7YVQ - chains D and H of the 8 polymer chains in the assembly; structure by electron microscopy, 3.18 A resolution.

# Chain D
Protein: ADP-ribosylating binary toxin binding subunit CdtB
Source organism: Clostridioides difficile
UniProt: A8DS70 (A8DS70_CLODI); residue numbers follow UniProt; this construct covers 202-876
Sequence (675 residues; each row starts with the number of its first residue):
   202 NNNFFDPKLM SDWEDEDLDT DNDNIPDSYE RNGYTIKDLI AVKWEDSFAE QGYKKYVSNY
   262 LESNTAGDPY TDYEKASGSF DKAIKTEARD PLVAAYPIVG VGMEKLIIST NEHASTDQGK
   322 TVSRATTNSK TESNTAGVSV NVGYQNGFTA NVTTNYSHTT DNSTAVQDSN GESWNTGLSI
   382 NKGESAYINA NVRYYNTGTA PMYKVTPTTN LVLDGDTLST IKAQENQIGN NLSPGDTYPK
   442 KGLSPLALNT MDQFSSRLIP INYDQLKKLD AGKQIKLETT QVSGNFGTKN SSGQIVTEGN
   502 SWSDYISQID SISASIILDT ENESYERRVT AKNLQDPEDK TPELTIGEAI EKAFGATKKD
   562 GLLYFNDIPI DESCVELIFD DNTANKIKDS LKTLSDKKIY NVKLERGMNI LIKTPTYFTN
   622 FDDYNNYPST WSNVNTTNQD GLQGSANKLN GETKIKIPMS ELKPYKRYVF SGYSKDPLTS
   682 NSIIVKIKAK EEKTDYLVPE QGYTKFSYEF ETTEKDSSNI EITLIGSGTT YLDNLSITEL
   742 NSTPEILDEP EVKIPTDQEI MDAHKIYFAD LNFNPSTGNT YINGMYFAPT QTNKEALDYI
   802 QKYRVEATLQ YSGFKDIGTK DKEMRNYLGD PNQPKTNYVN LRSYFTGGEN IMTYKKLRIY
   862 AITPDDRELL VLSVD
Unresolved in the structure: 202-213, 332-363, 743-876
Ion coordination: Ca2+ site 1: Asp220, Asp222, Asp224, Ile226, Glu231; Ca2+ site 2: Asp222, Asp224, Glu231, Asn260, Glu263, Asp273; Ca2+ site 3: Asn621, Asp623, Ser646, Asp734
What the authors report for this chain:
  - mutagenesis - F774G, F774L: decreased binding to di-heptamer

# Chain H
Protein: ADP-ribosylating binary toxin enzymatic subunit CdtA
Source organism: Clostridioides difficile
UniProt: Q9KH42 (Q9KH42_CLODI); residues 1-413 here correspond to UniProt positions 51-463 (UniProt number = residue number + 50)
Sequence (428 residues; numbered 1 to 428; the number before each row is that of its first residue):
     1 APIERPEDFL KDKEKAKEWE RKEAERIEQK LERSEKEALE SYKKDSVEIS KYSQTRNYFY
    61 DYQIEANSRE KEYKELRNAI SKNKIDKPMY VYYFESPEKF AFNKVIRTEN QNEISLEKFN
   121 EFKETIQNKL FKQDGFKDIS LYEPGKGDEK PTPLLMHLKL PRNTGMLPYT NTNNVSTLIE
   181 QGYSIKIDKI VRIVIDGKHY IKAEASVVSS LDFKDDVSKG DSWGKANYND WSNKLTPNEL
   241 ADVNDYMRGG YTAINNYLIS NGPVNNPNPE LDSKITNIEN ALKREPIPTN LTVYRRSGPQ
   301 EFGLTLTSPE YDFNKLENID AFKSKWEGQA LSYPNFISTS IGSVNMSAFA KRKIVLRITI
   361 PKGSPGAYLS AIPGYAGEYE VLLNHGSKFK INKIDSYKDG TITKLIVDAT LIPENLYFQG
   421 LEHHHHHH
Unresolved in the structure: 414-428
Differences from the reference sequence: expression tag (414-428)

# Chain D / chain H interface
Contacting residue pairs (21):
  Trp214(D) - Ile114(H)
  Trp214(D) - Leu116(H)  hydrophobic
  Trp214(D) - Phe119(H)  hydrophobic
  Trp214(D) - Arg192(H)
  Glu215(D) - Leu116(H)
  Asp216(D) - Lys123(H)  salt bridge
  Asp218(D) - Phe119(H)
  Asp218(D) - Lys123(H)  salt bridge
  Asp218(D) - Ile190(H)
  Asp218(D) - Val191(H)
  Asp218(D) - Arg192(H)  hydrogen bond (backbone-backbone)
  Leu219(D) - Val191(H)
  Leu219(D) - Arg192(H)
  Asp220(D) - Val191(H)
  Asp220(D) - Arg192(H)  hydrogen bond (backbone-backbone)
  Asp220(D) - Ile193(H)
  Thr221(D) - Val194(H)
  Asn223(D) - Lys11(H)  hydrogen bond (backbone-side chain)
  Asn223(D) - Glu143(H)  hydrogen bond
  Asn491(D) - Pro6(H)
  Ser493(D) - Glu4(H)
Interface residues without a listed pair, chain D (13 interface residues in all): Ser492, Gln495, Val497
Interface residues without a listed pair, chain H (17 interface residues in all): Pro2, Lys15, Ser115, Lys202

# Summary
The interface between chain D and chain H involves 13 residues on one side and 17 on the other; the contacts
include 4 hydrogen bonds and 2 salt bridges. Among the polar pairs are Asp216(D)-Lys123(H),
Asp218(D)-Lys123(H) and Asn223(D)-Lys11(H). The paper reports that F774G and F774L of chain D reduce binding
to di-heptamer.
Chain D is ADP-ribosylating binary toxin binding subunit CdtB and chain H is ADP-ribosylating binary toxin
enzymatic subunit CdtA, both from Clostridioides difficile; the structure, Complex structure of Clostridioides
difficile binary toxin folded CDTa-bound CDTb-pore (short), was determined by electron microscopy (same
publication as 7VNJ, 7VNN and 7YVS).
